Entry 8Q43 (X-ray diffraction, 2.28 A resolution); this record covers chains B and D of the 5 polymer chains in the assembly.

[Chain B]
Protein: DUF1887 family protein
Source organism: Thermoanaerobacter brockii subsp. finnii Ako-1
UniProt: E8URK0 (E8URK0_THEBF); residues 1-437 here = UniProt positions 1-437
Sequence (439 residues; row label = number of the first residue in the row; numbers below 1 keep their minus sign (Ser-1 is residue -1)):
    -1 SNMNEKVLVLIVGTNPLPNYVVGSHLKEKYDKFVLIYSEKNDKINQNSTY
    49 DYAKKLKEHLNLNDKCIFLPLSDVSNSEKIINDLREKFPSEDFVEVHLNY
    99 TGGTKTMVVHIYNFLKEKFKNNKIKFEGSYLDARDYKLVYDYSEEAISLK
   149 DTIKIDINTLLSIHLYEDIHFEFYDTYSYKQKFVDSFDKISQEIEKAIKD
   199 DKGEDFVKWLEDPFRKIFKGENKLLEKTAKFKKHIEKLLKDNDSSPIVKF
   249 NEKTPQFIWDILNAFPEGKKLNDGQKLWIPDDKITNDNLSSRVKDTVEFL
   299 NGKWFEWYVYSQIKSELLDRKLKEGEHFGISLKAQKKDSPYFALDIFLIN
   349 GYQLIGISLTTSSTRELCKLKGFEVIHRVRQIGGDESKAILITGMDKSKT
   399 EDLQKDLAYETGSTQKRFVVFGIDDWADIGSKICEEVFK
Disordered / not traced: -1 to 0, 118-122, 237-240
Construct notes: expression tag (-1 to 0); engineered mutation Ala341 (Glu in E8URK0)
Metal / ion sites: Mn2+: Asp343, Leu357
From the paper describing this entry:
  - binding site for the 6-nt DNA strand (chain D): Lys217, Glu296, Asn299
  - mutagenesis - K217A, E296A, N299A: decreased catalytic activity on rC 15
  - binding site for the 6-nt DNA strand: Glu364
  - specificity-determining residues: Glu364
  - mutagenesis - E364A, E364R: increased catalytic activity on rU 15
  - mutagenesis - E364A: unchanged catalytic activity on rA 15
  - catalytic residues: Glu372 (by similarity / conservation)
  - mutagenesis - T12A/N13A, Y128A: unchanged catalytic activity with Cyclic tetraadenosine monophosphate (cA4)
  - mutagenesis - R213A, E304A, D343A, T358A, T359A: abolished catalytic activity
  - mutagenesis - K369A: abolished catalytic activity (DNase activity)
  - mutagenesis - S356A, S360A: decreased catalytic activity

[Chain D]
Molecule: 6-nt DNA strand
Sequence (6 nucleotides; numbered -1 to 4; the number before each row is that of its first residue; numbers below 1 keep their minus sign (DC-1 is residue -1)):
    -1 CCCCCC
Disordered / not traced: 4

[Chain B / chain D interface]
Pairs across the interface (22; chain B residue first):
  Arg213(B) - DC2(D)  hydrogen bond to the phosphate
  Arg213(B) - DC3(D)  phosphate contact
  Lys217(B) - DC1(D)  hydrogen bond to the base
  Lys217(B) - DC2(D)  base contact
  Glu296(B) - DC1(D)  hydrogen bond to the base
  Asn299(B) - DC1(D)  hydrogen bond to the base
  Asn299(B) - DC2(D)  hydrogen bond to the base
  Gly300(B) - DC1(D)  phosphate contact
  Gly300(B) - DC2(D)  phosphate contact
  Lys301(B) - DC1(D)  hydrogen bond to the sugar
  Glu304(B) - DC1(D)  sugar contact
  Lys331(B) - DC-1(D)  phosphate contact
  Tyr339(B) - DC0(D)  hydrogen bond to the base
  Phe340(B) - DC0(D)  base contact
  Ala341(B) - DC0(D)  base contact
  Leu357(B) - DC2(D)  phosphate contact
  Thr358(B) - DC2(D)  hydrogen bond to the phosphate
  Thr359(B) - DC2(D)  hydrogen bond to the phosphate
  Ser360(B) - DC3(D)  hydrogen bond to the phosphate
  Thr362(B) - DC3(D)  phosphate contact
  Leu365(B) - DC3(D)  phosphate contact
  Lys369(B) - DC1(D)  salt bridge to the phosphate
Also at the interface, not in a pair above, chain B (20 interface residues in all): Ser361, Glu372

[In short]
The interface between chain B and chain D involves 20 residues on one side and 5 on the other, with 10
hydrogen bonds and 1 salt bridge. Polar pairs include Lys217(B)-DC1(D), Glu296(B)-DC1(D) and Asn299(B)-DC1(D).
From the paper: the catalytic residue Glu372(B); R213A, E304A and D343A of chain B, among others, abolish
catalytic activity; 15 substitutions were tested in all.
Here chain B is DUF1887 family protein (Thermoanaerobacter brockii subsp. finnii Ako-1) and chain D is a 6-nt
DNA strand. Entry 8Q43 (Crystal structure of cA4-bound Can2 (E341A) in complex with oligo-C DNA) was
determined by X-ray diffraction (same publication as 8Q3Z, 8Q40, 8Q42 and 8Q44).
